Entry 2OEW (X-ray diffraction, 2.55 A resolution); this record covers chain A.

# Chain A
Name: Programmed cell death 6-interacting protein
Source organism: Homo sapiens
Notes: fragment: Bro1 Domain, residues 1-359
UniProtKB: Q8WUM4 (PDC6I_HUMAN); residue numbers follow UniProt; this construct covers 1-359
Chain sequence (380 residues; numbered -20 to 359; the number before each row is that of its first residue; numbers below 1 keep their minus sign (Met-20 is residue -20)):
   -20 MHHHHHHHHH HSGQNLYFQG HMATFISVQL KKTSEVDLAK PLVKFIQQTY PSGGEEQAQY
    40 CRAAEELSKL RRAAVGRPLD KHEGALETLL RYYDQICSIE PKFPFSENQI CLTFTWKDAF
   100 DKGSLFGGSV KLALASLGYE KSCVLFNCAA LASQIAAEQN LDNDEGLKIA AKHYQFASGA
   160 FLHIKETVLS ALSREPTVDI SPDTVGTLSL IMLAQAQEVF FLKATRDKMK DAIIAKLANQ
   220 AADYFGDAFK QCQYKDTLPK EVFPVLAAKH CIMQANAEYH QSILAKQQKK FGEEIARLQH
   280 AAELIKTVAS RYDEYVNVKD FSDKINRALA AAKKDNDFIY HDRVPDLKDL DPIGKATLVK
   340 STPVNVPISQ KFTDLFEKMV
Not modelled in the structure: -20 to 0, 359
Differences from the reference sequence: initiating methionine (-20); expression tag (-19 to -10); cloning artifact (-9 to 0)
UniProt features mapped onto this chain:
  - modified residue: Ala2 (N-acetylalanine), Lys215 (N6-acetyllysine)
  - mutagenesis: Phe199 (F199D: Does not support cytokinesis; loss of normal midbody formation; loss of CHMP4A-, CHMP4B- and CHMP4C-binding in a yeast two-hybrid assay; no effect on localization to the midbody ...), Ile212 (I212D: Does not support cytokinesis; loss of normal midbody formation; loss of CHMP4A-, CHMP4B- and CHMP4C-binding in a yeast two-hybrid assay ...), Leu216 (L216D: Abolishes interaction with CHMP4B and abolishes rescue of PTAP-type L domain-deficient HIV-1 p6), Phe317 (F317A: Diminishes rescue of PTAP-type L domain-deficient HIV-1 p6), Ile318 (I318A: Greatly diminishes rescue of PTAP-type L domain--deficient HIV-1 p6), Tyr319 (Y319A: Greatly diminishes rescue of PTAP-type L domain-deficient HIV-1 p6; Y319F: No effect on rescue of PTAP-type L domain-deficient HIV-1 p6)
From the paper describing this entry:
  - post-translational modification sites: Tyr319 (citing earlier work)

# Summary
UniProt lists 6 mutagenesis sites. From the paper: a modification site at Tyr319.
Chain A is Programmed cell death 6-interacting protein (Homo sapiens); the structure, Structure of ALIX/AIP1
Bro1 Domain, was determined by X-ray diffraction, deposited together with 2OEV and 2OEX.
